PDB entry 7JYW | X-ray diffraction, 2.90 A resolution | chains A and B of the 3 polymer chains in the assembly

[Chain A]
Molecule: MHC class I antigen
Organism: Homo sapiens
Reference sequence: A0A411J078 (A0A411J078_HUMAN); residues 1-278 here correspond to UniProt positions 25-302 (UniProt number = residue number + 24)
Amino-acid sequence (278 residues; numbered 1 to 278; the number before each row is that of its first residue):
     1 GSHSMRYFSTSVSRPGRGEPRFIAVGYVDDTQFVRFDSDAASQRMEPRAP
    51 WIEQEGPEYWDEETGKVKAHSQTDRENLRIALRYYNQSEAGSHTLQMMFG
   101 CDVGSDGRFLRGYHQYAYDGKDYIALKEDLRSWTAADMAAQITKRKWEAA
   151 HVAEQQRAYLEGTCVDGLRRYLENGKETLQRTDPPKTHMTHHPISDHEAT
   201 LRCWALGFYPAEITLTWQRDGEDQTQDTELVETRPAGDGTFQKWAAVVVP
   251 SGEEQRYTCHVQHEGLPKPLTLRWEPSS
Disordered / not traced: 276-278
Cystine bridges: Cys101-Cys164, Cys203-Cys259
Metal / ion sites: Na+ near Glu19 (its only coordinating residue here)

[Chain B]
Molecule: Beta-2-microglobulin
Organism: Homo sapiens
Reference sequence: P61769 (B2MG_HUMAN); residues 1-99 here correspond to UniProt positions 21-119 (UniProt number = residue number + 20)
Amino-acid sequence (100 residues; numbered 0 to 99; the number before each row is that of its first residue; numbering starts at 0):
     0 MIQRTPKIQVYSRHPAENGKSNFLNCYVSGFHPSDIEVDLLKNGERIEKV
    50 EHSDLSFSKDWSFYLLYYTEFTPTEKDEYACRVNHVTLSQPKIVKWDRDM
Differences from the reference sequence: initiating methionine (0)
Cystine bridges: Cys25-Cys80
Small-molecule neighbours: Ni2+ (NI): Arg12, His13, Phe22
Swiss-Prot annotation at these positions:
  - modified residue: Gln2 (Pyrrolidone carboxylic acid)
  - glycosylation: Ile1 (N-linked (Glc) (glycation) isoleucine), Lys19 (N-linked (Glc) (glycation) lysine), Lys41 (N-linked (Glc) (glycation) lysine), Lys48 (N-linked (Glc) (glycation) lysine), Lys58 (N-linked (Glc) (glycation) lysine), Lys91 (N-linked (Glc) (glycation) lysine), Lys94 (N-linked (Glc) (glycation) lysine)

[Interface between chain A and chain B]
Contacting residue pairs - 58 pairs, chain A then chain B:
  Phe8(A) - Ser55(B)
  Phe8(A) - Phe56(B)  hydrophobic
  Ser9(A) - Phe56(B)
  Thr10(A) - Leu54(B)
  Thr10(A) - Phe56(B)
  Thr10(A) - Phe62(B)
  Val12(A) - Ser33(B)
  Ile23(A) - Leu54(B)
  Val25(A) - Asp53(B)
  Val25(A) - Leu54(B)
  Val25(A) - Ser55(B)
  Tyr27(A) - Ser55(B)
  Tyr27(A) - Tyr63(B)  hydrogen bond
  Gln32(A) - Asp53(B)  hydrogen bond
  Arg35(A) - Asp53(B)  salt bridge
  Arg48(A) - Asp53(B)  salt bridge
  His93(A) - Met0(B)
  Thr94(A) - Phe62(B)
  Gln96(A) - His31(B)
  Gln96(A) - Phe56(B)
  Gln96(A) - Trp60(B)  hydrogen bond (side chain-backbone)
  Gln96(A) - Phe62(B)
  Met97(A) - Phe56(B)
  Gln115(A) - Trp60(B)
  Tyr116(A) - Trp60(B)
  Ala117(A) - Trp60(B)  hydrophobic
  Asp119(A) - Met0(B)
  Asp119(A) - Ile1(B)
  Asp119(A) - His31(B)
  Gly120(A) - Ile1(B)
  Gly120(A) - His31(B)  hydrogen bond (backbone-side chain)
  Gly120(A) - Asp59(B)
  Gly120(A) - Trp60(B)
  Lys121(A) - Ile1(B)
  Asp122(A) - Trp60(B)  hydrogen bond
  Thr190(A) - Asp98(B)
  His192(A) - Asp98(B)  salt bridge
  Arg202(A) - Asp98(B)  salt bridge
  Arg202(A) - Met99(B)
  Trp204(A) - Asp98(B)  hydrogen bond
  Trp204(A) - Met99(B)
  Leu206(A) - Pro14(B)  hydrophobic
  Val231(A) - Gln8(B)
  Glu232(A) - Gln8(B)  hydrogen bond (backbone-side chain)
  Arg234(A) - Gln8(B)  hydrogen bond
  Arg234(A) - Tyr10(B)
  Arg234(A) - Met99(B)
  Pro235(A) - Tyr10(B)  hydrogen bond (backbone-side chain)
  Pro235(A) - Tyr26(B)
  Pro235(A) - Leu65(B)
  Ala236(A) - Arg12(B)
  Ala236(A) - Asn24(B)  hydrogen bond (backbone-side chain)
  Gly237(A) - Arg12(B)
  Asp238(A) - Arg12(B)
  Gln242(A) - Tyr10(B)
  Gln242(A) - Ser11(B)
  Gln242(A) - Arg12(B)
  Trp244(A) - Met99(B)  hydrogen bond (side chain-backbone)
Other interface residues (no listed pair), chain A (37 interface residues in all): Met98, His188
Other interface residues (no listed pair), chain B (24 interface residues in all): Arg3, Pro32

[Summary]
37 residues of chain A and 24 residues of chain B are in contact; the contacts include 11 hydrogen bonds and 4
salt bridges. Polar contacts include Arg35(A)-Asp53(B), Arg48(A)-Asp53(B) and His192(A)-Asp98(B). Bound to
chain B: Ni2+.
Chain A is MHC class I antigen and chain B is Beta-2-microglobulin, both from Homo sapiens; the structure,
Crystal Structure of HLA A*2402 in complex with TYQWIIRNW, an 9-mer influenza epitope, was determined by X-ray
diffraction (same publication as 6XQA, 7JYU, 7JYV and 7JYX).
